1FRT - chains A and B of the 3 polymer chains in the assembly; structure by X-ray diffraction, 4.50 A resolution (low resolution: residue-level contacts below are approximate; hydrogen-bond / salt-bridge calls are withheld).

[Chain A]
Name: Neonatal FC receptor
From: Rattus norvegicus
Reference sequence: P13599 (FCGN_RAT); residues 1-269 here correspond to UniProt positions 23-291 (UniProt number = residue number + 22)
Amino-acid sequence (269 residues; each row starts with the number of its first residue):
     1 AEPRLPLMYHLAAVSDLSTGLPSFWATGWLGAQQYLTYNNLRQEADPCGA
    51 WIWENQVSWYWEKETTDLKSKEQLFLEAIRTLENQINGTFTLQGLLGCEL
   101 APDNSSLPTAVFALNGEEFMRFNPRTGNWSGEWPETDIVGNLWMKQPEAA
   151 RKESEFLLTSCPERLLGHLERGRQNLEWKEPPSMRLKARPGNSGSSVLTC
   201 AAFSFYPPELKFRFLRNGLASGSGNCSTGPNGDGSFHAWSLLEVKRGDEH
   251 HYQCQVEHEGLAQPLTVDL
Cystine bridges: Cys-98/Cys-161, Cys-200/Cys-254
Glycans and other covalent adducts: N-acetylglucosamine (NAG) linked to Asn-104; glycan linked to Asn-225
Swiss-Prot annotation at these positions:
  - glycosylation (N-linked (GlcNAc...) asparagine): Asn-87, Asn-104, Asn-128, Asn-225

[Chain B]
Name: Beta 2-microglobulin
From: Rattus norvegicus
Reference sequence: P07151 (B2MG_RAT); residues 1-99 here correspond to UniProt positions 21-119 (UniProt number = residue number + 20)
Amino-acid sequence (99 residues; row label = number of the first residue in the row):
     1 IQKTPQIQVYSRHPPENGKPNFLNCYVSQFHPPQIEIELLKNGKKIPNIE
    51 MSDLSFSKDWSFYILAHTEFTPTETDVYACRVKHVTLKEPKTVTWDRDM
Cystine bridges: Cys-25/Cys-80

[Interface between chain A and chain B]
Residue-residue contacts - 62 pairs, chain A then chain B:
  His-10(A) / Ser-55(B)
  His-10(A) / Phe-56(B)
  Leu-11(A) / Phe-56(B)
  Val-14(A) / Pro-33(B)
  Val-14(A) / Gln-34(B)
  Asp-16(A) / Gln-34(B)
  Thr-19(A) / Gln-34(B)
  Thr-19(A) / Ile-35(B)
  Thr-19(A) / Glu-36(B)
  Leu-21(A) / Pro-33(B)
  Leu-21(A) / Gln-34(B)
  Trp-25(A) / Leu-54(B)
  Trp-25(A) / Phe-62(B)
  Thr-27(A) / Asp-53(B)
  Thr-27(A) / Leu-54(B)
  Thr-27(A) / Ser-55(B)
  Trp-29(A) / Ser-55(B)
  Trp-29(A) / Tyr-63(B)
  Gln-34(A) / Asp-53(B)
  Thr-37(A) / Asp-53(B)
  Thr-91(A) / His-31(B)
  Thr-91(A) / Pro-33(B)
  Gln-93(A) / His-31(B)
  Gln-93(A) / Trp-60(B)
  Gln-93(A) / Phe-62(B)
  Gly-94(A) / Phe-56(B)
  Leu-95(A) / Phe-56(B)
  Leu-95(A) / Trp-60(B)
  Val-111(A) / Trp-60(B)
  Asn-115(A) / Ile-1(B)
  Gly-116(A) / Ile-1(B)
  Gly-116(A) / His-31(B)
  Glu-117(A) / Ile-1(B)
  Arg-185(A) / Pro-14(B)
  Lys-187(A) / Arg-97(B)
  Lys-187(A) / Asp-98(B)
  Arg-189(A) / Asp-96(B)
  Arg-189(A) / Asp-98(B)
  Thr-199(A) / Asp-98(B)
  Ala-201(A) / Met-99(B)
  Phe-203(A) / Ser-11(B)
  Phe-203(A) / Arg-12(B)
  Phe-203(A) / His-13(B)
  Phe-203(A) / Pro-14(B)
  Ser-204(A) / Arg-12(B)
  Gly-229(A) / Tyr-10(B)
  Gly-229(A) / Tyr-26(B)
  Pro-230(A) / Tyr-10(B)
  Pro-230(A) / Tyr-26(B)
  Pro-230(A) / Leu-65(B)
  Asn-231(A) / Tyr-10(B)
  Asn-231(A) / Arg-12(B)
  Asn-231(A) / Asn-24(B)
  Asn-231(A) / Leu-65(B)
  Gly-232(A) / Leu-65(B)
  Gly-232(A) / His-67(B)
  Asp-233(A) / Arg-12(B)
  His-237(A) / Tyr-10(B)
  His-237(A) / Ser-11(B)
  His-237(A) / Met-99(B)
  Trp-239(A) / Gln-8(B)
  Trp-239(A) / Met-99(B)
Interface residues without a listed pair, chain A (40 interface residues in all): Ala-12, Leu-36, Cys-48, Ala-113, Ser-227, Thr-228, Ala-238
Interface residues without a listed pair, chain B (28 interface residues in all): Pro-15

[In short]
The interface between chain A and chain B involves 40 residues on one side and 28 on the other.
Chain A is Neonatal FC receptor and chain B is Beta 2-microglobulin, both from Rattus norvegicus; the
structure, Crystal structure of the complex of rat neonatal FC receptor with FC, was determined by X-ray
diffraction.
